PDB entry 7CAF | electron microscopy, 3.30 A resolution | chains C and D of the 5 polymer chains in the assembly

== Chain C (and D) ==
Name: ABC transporter, ATP-binding protein SugC
Source organism: Mycolicibacterium smegmatis MC2 155
Notes: chain D of this document is another copy of the same molecule, construct and numbering; everything in this record applies to it too
UniProtKB: A0R2C0 (A0R2C0_MYCS2); numbering as in UniProt (aligned over 1-406)
Amino-acid sequence (406 residues; row label = number of the first residue in the row):
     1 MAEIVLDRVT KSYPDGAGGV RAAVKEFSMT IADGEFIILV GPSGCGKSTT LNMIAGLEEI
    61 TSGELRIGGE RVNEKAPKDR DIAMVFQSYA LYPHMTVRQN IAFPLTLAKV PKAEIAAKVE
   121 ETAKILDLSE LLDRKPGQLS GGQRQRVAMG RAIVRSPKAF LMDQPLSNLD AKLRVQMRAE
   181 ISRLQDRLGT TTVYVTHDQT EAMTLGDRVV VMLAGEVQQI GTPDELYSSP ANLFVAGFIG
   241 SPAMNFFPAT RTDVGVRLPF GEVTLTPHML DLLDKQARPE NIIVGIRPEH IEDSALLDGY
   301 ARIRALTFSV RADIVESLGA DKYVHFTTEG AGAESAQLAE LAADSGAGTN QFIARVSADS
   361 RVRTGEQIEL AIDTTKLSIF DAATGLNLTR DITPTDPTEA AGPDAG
Disordered / not traced: 1, 15-20, 392-406
Sequence notes: engineered mutation Q164 (Glu in A0R2C0)
What the authors report for this chain:
  - mutagenesis - E164Q: abolished catalytic activity

== Chain C / chain D interface ==
Contacting residue pairs (25):
  K172(C) with Q199(D)
  L173(C) with D344(D)
  Q176(C) with A347(D); Q351(D)
  S182(C) with I314(D)
  D198(C) with K172(D)
  Q199(C) with K172(D), hydrogen bond
  M203(C) with S317(D); L318(D), hydrophobic
  T204(C) with E316(D), hydrogen bond
  Y227(C) with G319(D); A320(D), hydrogen bond (side chain-backbone)
  E289(C) with A320(D)
  I314(C) with S182(D)
  E316(C) with T204(D), hydrogen bond
  S317(C) with D224(D)
  L318(C) with M203(D), hydrophobic
  G319(C) with Y227(D)
  A320(C) with E289(D)
  K322(C) with D224(D), salt bridge
  D344(C) with L173(D)
  S345(C) with Q176(D)
  G346(C) with Q176(D), hydrogen bond (backbone-side chain)
  A347(C) with Q176(D)
  R355(C) with A320(D)
Other interface residues (no listed pair), chain C (26 interface residues in all): A179, R183, H197, D313
Other interface residues (no listed pair), chain D (24 interface residues in all): R183, P223, S241, S345, G346

== Overview ==
Chain C and chain D form an interface of 26 and 24 residues respectively; the contacts include 5 hydrogen
bonds and 1 salt bridge. Polar pairs include K322(C)-D224(D), Q199(C)-K172(D) and T204(C)-E316(D). From the
paper: E164Q of chain C abolishes catalytic activity.
Chain C and chain D are both ABC transporter, ATP-binding protein SugC (Mycolicibacterium smegmatis MC2 155);
the structure, Mycobacterium smegmatis LpqY-SugABC complex in the pre-translocation state, was determined by
electron microscopy, deposited together with 7CAD, 7CAE and 7CAG.
